Entry 7TJI (electron microscopy, 2.70 A resolution); this record covers chains A and D of the 9 polymer chains in the assembly.

# Chain A
Name: Origin recognition complex subunit 1
Source organism: Saccharomyces cerevisiae
UniProt: P54784 (ORC1_YEAST); numbering as in UniProt (aligned over 1-914)
Sequence (917 residues; numbered -2 to 914; the number before each row is that of its first residue; numbers below 1 keep their minus sign (Ser-2 is residue -2)):
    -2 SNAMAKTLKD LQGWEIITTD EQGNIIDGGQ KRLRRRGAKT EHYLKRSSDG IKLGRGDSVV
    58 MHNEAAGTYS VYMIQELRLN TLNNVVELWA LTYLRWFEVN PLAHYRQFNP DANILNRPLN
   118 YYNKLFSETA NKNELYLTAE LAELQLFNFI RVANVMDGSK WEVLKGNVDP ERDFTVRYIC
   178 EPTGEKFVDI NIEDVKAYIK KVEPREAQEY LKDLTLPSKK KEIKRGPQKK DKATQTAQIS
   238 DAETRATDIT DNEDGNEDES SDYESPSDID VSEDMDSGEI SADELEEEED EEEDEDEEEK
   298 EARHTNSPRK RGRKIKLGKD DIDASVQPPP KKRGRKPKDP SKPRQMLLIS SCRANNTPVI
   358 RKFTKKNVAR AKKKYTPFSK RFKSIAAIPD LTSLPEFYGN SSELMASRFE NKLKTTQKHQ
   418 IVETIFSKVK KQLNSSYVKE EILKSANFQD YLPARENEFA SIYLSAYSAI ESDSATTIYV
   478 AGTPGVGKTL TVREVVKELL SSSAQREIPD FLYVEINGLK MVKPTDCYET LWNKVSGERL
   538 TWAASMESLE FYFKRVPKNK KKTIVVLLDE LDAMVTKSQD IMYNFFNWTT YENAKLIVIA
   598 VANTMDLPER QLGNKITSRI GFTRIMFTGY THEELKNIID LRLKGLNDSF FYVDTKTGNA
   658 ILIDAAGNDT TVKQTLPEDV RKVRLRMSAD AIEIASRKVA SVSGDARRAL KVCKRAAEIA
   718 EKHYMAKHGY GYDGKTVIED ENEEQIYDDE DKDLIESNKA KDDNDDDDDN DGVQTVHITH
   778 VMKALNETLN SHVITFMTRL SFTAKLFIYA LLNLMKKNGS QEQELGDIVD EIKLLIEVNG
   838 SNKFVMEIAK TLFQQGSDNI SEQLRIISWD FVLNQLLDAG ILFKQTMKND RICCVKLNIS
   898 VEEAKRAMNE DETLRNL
Unresolved in the structure: -2 to 355, 398-403, 434-448, 661-675, 731-768
Differences from the reference sequence: expression tag (-2 to 0)
Swiss-Prot annotation at these positions:
  - binding site (ATP): Val435, Gly479 to Leu487, Glu567, Asn600, Arg704, Gly726 to Thr733
  - binding site (Mg(2+)): Asp566, Glu567
  - modified residue: Ser237 (Phosphoserine)
Bound ions: Mg2+: Thr486 (together with ATP)
Ligand contacts: ATP (adenosine-5'-triphosphate): Asn431, Ser432, Leu449, Pro450, Arg452, Thr480, Pro481, Gly482, Val483, Gly484, Lys485, Thr486, Leu487, Glu567, Tyr627, Ile635, Arg639, Ala703, Arg704, Leu707
From the paper describing this entry:
  - catalytic residues: Asn600 (citing earlier work)

# Chain D
Name: Origin recognition complex subunit 4
Source organism: Saccharomyces cerevisiae
UniProt: P54791 (ORC4_YEAST); numbering as in UniProt (aligned over 1-529)
Sequence (532 residues; row label = number of the first residue in the row; numbers below 1 keep their minus sign (Ser-2 is residue -2)):
    -2 SNAMTISEAR LSPQVNLLPI KRHSNEEVEE TAAILKKRTI DNEKCKDSDP GFGSLQRRLL
    58 QQLYGTLPTD EKIIFTYLQD CQQEIDRIIK QSIIQKESHS VILVGPRQSY KTYLLDYELS
   118 LLQQSYKEQF ITIRLNGFIH SEQTAINGIA TQLEQQLQKI HGSEEKIDDT SLETISSGSL
   178 TEVFEKILLL LDSTTKTRNE DSGEVDRESI TKITVVFIFD EIDTFAGPVR QTLLYNLFDM
   238 VEHSRVPVCI FGCTTKLNIL EYLEKRVKSR FSQRVIYMPQ IQNLDDMVDA VRNLLTVRSE
   298 ISPWVSQWNE TLEKELSDPR SNLNRHIRMN FETFRSLPTL KNSIIPLVAT SKNFGSLCTA
   358 IKSCSFLDIY NKNQLSNNLT GRLQSLSDLE LAILISAARV ALRAKDGSFN FNLAYAEYEK
   418 MIKAINSRIP TVAPTTNVGT GQSTFSIDNT IKLWLKKDVK NVWENLVQLD FFTEKSAVGL
   478 RDNATAAFYA SNYQFQGTMI PFDLRSYQMQ IILQELRRII PKSNMYYSWT QL
Unresolved in the structure: -2 to 45, 159-170, 191-206, 426-447
Differences from the reference sequence: expression tag (-2 to 0)
Swiss-Prot annotation at these positions:
  - modified residue: Ser9 (Phosphoserine)
Bound ions: Mg2+: Thr109 (together with ATP)
Ligand contacts:
  - ATP (adenosine-5'-triphosphate), molecule 1: Tyr61, Gly62, Pro103, Arg104, Gln105, Ser106, Tyr107, Lys108, Thr109, Tyr110, Asp113, Glu218, Thr252, Pro335, Lys338
  - ATP, molecule 2: His240, Arg263, Arg267

# Chain A / chain D interface
Contacting residue pairs (166):
  Ala366(A) with Gly175(D); Ser176(D)
  Ala368(A) with Ser176(D); Glu179(D)
  Ser404(A) with Leu186(D)
  Arg405(A) with Lys183(D); Leu186(D)
  Phe406(A) with Ile172(D), hydrophobic; Leu187(D)
  Glu407(A) with Leu186(D); Ser190(D), hydrogen bond
  Lys409(A) with His158(D), hydrogen bond (backbone-side chain)
  Leu410(A) with Leu154(D), hydrophobic; Leu187(D), hydrophobic; Lys209(D); Ile210(D), hydrogen bond (backbone-backbone); Val243(D), hydrophobic
  Lys411(A) with His158(D); Thr208(D); Ile210(D)
  Thr412(A) with Glu125(D); Ile207(D); Thr208(D), hydrogen bond (backbone-backbone); Ile210(D)
  Thr413(A) with Glu125(D); Gln126(D), hydrogen bond (backbone-side chain); Ile207(D)
  Gln414(A) with Gln126(D), hydrogen bond (backbone-side chain); Ile207(D); Thr208(D)
  His416(A) with Tyr123(D)
  Ile418(A) with Ile91(D); Gln92(D)
  Val419(A) with Gln92(D), hydrogen bond (backbone-side chain)
  Lys427(A) with Gln88(D); Glu94(D), salt bridge
  Ser432(A) with His240(D), hydrogen bond (backbone-side chain)
  Ser433(A) with Glu239(D), hydrogen bond (side chain-backbone); His240(D)
  Pro481(A) with Lys262(D); Arg263(D); Ser266(D)
  Asn514(A) with Tyr232(D), hydrogen bond
  Leu516(A) with Thr229(D); Tyr232(D), hydrophobic; Asn233(D), hydrogen bond (backbone-side chain)
  Lys517(A) with Phe181(D); Leu185(D); Asp189(D), salt bridge; Tyr232(D); Asn233(D), hydrogen bond; Asp236(D), salt bridge
  Val519(A) with Leu177(D); Thr178(D); Phe181(D), hydrophobic
  Asp523(A) with Thr178(D), hydrogen bond
  Arg536(A) with Glu179(D), salt bridge
  Glu567(A) with Tyr232(D), hydrogen bond; Arg263(D), salt bridge; Arg267(D), salt bridge
  Asp569(A) with Arg263(D), salt bridge
  Ala570(A) with Arg227(D), hydrogen bond (backbone-side chain)
  Asn600(A) with Arg263(D), hydrogen bond
  Asp702(A) with Ser266(D), hydrogen bond
  Arg704(A) with Glu239(D), salt bridge; Ser266(D), hydrogen bond; Arg267(D)
  Arg705(A) with Ser269(D); Gln270(D), hydrogen bond
  Lys708(A) with Glu239(D), salt bridge; Ser266(D), hydrogen bond (side chain-backbone); Arg267(D), hydrogen bond (side chain-backbone); Phe268(D), hydrogen bond (side chain-backbone)
  Lys711(A) with Glu94(D), salt bridge
  Arg712(A) with Arg271(D)
  Glu715(A) with Arg84(D), salt bridge; Gln88(D), hydrogen bond; Glu94(D); His96(D)
  Glu718(A) with Arg84(D), salt bridge; Gln88(D), hydrogen bond
  Lys719(A) with Arg84(D)
  Met722(A) with Arg84(D)
  Tyr729(A) with Arg84(D), hydrogen bond; Lys87(D); Gln88(D); Ile91(D), hydrophobic; Gln92(D)
  Asp730(A) with Ile91(D); Tyr123(D)
  His789(A) with Leu254(D); Tyr274(D)
  Thr792(A) with Gln277(D)
  Phe793(A) with Pro103(D); Leu254(D), hydrophobic; Gln277(D), hydrogen bond (backbone-side chain)
  Arg796(A) with Gln277(D); Ile278(D); Gln279(D); Arg332(D), hydrogen bond (backbone-side chain)
  Leu797(A) with Gln277(D); Arg332(D), hydrogen bond (backbone-side chain)
  Ser798(A) with Phe328(D); Glu329(D); Thr330(D), hydrogen bond (side chain-backbone); Arg332(D)
  Phe799(A) with Glu329(D), hydrogen bond (backbone-backbone)
  Thr800(A) with Glu329(D); Thr330(D), hydrogen bond (side chain-backbone)
  Lys830(A) with Arg515(D)
  Ile845(A) with Glu329(D)
  Thr848(A) with Met326(D), hydrogen bond; Thr330(D)
  Gln852(A) with Met326(D); Asn368(D), hydrogen bond; Leu372(D)
  Gly853(A) with Arg322(D); Met326(D)
  Asn856(A) with Lys369(D), hydrogen bond (backbone-side chain)
  Ile857(A) with Asn368(D); Lys369(D); Leu372(D), hydrophobic
  Ser858(A) with Thr377(D); Gln381(D)
  Glu859(A) with Thr377(D); Arg515(D); Ile516(D)
  Gln860(A) with Leu372(D); Asn375(D); Thr377(D)
  Leu861(A) with Thr377(D), hydrogen bond (backbone-side chain); Ile508(D), hydrophobic; Glu512(D); Arg515(D)
  Arg862(A) with Glu512(D), salt bridge
  Ile864(A) with Phe331(D), hydrophobic; Leu372(D), hydrophobic
  Ser865(A) with Thr330(D), hydrogen bond (side chain-backbone); Phe331(D)
  Phe868(A) with Phe331(D), hydrophobic
  Leu874(A) with Lys253(D), hydrogen bond (backbone-side chain)
  Asp875(A) with Arg104(D), salt bridge; Thr252(D), hydrogen bond (backbone-side chain); Lys253(D), hydrogen bond (backbone-side chain)
  Ala876(A) with Thr252(D); Lys253(D); Leu254(D), hydrogen bond (backbone-backbone)
  Thr883(A) with Val475(D); Leu477(D); Asp479(D)
  Met884(A) with Ser473(D); Ala474(D); Val475(D)
  Lys885(A) with Thr470(D); Ala474(D), hydrogen bond (backbone-backbone); Val475(D), hydrogen bond (backbone-backbone); Gly476(D); Gln507(D), hydrogen bond (backbone-side chain)
  Asn886(A) with Thr470(D); Gln505(D); Met506(D), hydrogen bond (side chain-backbone); Gln507(D)
  Asp887(A) with Gln507(D), hydrogen bond (backbone-side chain)
  Arg888(A) with Gln507(D); Ile509(D); Glu512(D), salt bridge
Other interface residues (no listed pair), chain A (89 interface residues in all): Lys370, Lys428, Thr480, Gly482, Glu526, Val572, Glu784, Val790, Val826, Leu849, Ser854, Val869, Gln872, Gly877, Ile878, Ile889
Other interface residues (no listed pair), chain D (91 interface residues in all): Ile128, Leu188, Val212, Asn255, Glu261, Ser333, Thr336, Asp365, Leu376

# Overview
Chain A and chain D form an interface of 89 and 91 residues respectively; the contacts include 45 hydrogen
bonds and 15 salt bridges. Among the polar pairs are Lys427(A)-Glu94(D), Lys517(A)-Asp189(D) and
Lys517(A)-Asp236(D). One ATP molecule is bound between chain A and chain D. Bound to chain D: ATP. From the
paper: the catalytic residue Asn600(A).
Chain A is Origin recognition complex subunit 1 and chain D is Origin recognition complex subunit 4, both from
Saccharomyces cerevisiae; the structure, S. cerevisiae ORC bound to 84 bp ARS1 DNA and Cdc6 (state 2) with
flexible Orc6 ..., was determined by electron microscopy together with 7TJF, 7TJH, 7TJJ and 7TJK from the same
study.
